Entry 6TAP (electron microscopy, 3.50 A resolution); this record covers chains C and D of the 5 polymer chains in the assembly.

Chain C (and D):
Protein: Activity-regulated cytoskeleton associated protein 1
Organism: Drosophila melanogaster
Notes: chain D of this document is another copy of the same molecule, construct and numbering; everything in this record applies to it too
Reference sequence: Q7K1U0 (ARC1_DROME); numbering as in UniProt (aligned over 1-254)
Amino-acid sequence (254 residues; each row starts with the number of its first residue):
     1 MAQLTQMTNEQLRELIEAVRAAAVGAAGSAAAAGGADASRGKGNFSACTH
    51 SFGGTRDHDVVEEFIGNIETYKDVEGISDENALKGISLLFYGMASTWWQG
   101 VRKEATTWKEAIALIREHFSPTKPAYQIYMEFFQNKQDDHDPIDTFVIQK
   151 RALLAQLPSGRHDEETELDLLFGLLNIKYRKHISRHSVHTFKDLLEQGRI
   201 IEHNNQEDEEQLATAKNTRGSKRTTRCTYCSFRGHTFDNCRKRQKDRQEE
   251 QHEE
Disordered / not traced: 1-40, 206-254 (chain D: 1-40, 207-254)

Interface between chain C and chain D:
Pairs across the interface (12; chain C residue first):
  Lys-42(C) / Gly-41(D)
  Asn-44(C) / Tyr-71(D)
  Arg-56(C) / Asp-144(D)  salt bridge
  Arg-56(C) / Arg-199(D)
  Asn-81(C) / Val-74(D)
  Lys-84(C) / Thr-70(D)
  Lys-84(C) / Asp-73(D)  salt bridge
  Thr-96(C) / Ala-152(D)
  Trp-97(C) / Ile-148(D)
  Gln-99(C) / Gln-156(D)
  Val-101(C) / Arg-151(D)
  Gln-127(C) / His-203(D)  hydrogen bond
Also at the interface, not in a pair above, chain C (14 interface residues in all): Leu-88, Gly-100, Glu-117, His-118
Also at the interface, not in a pair above, chain D (17 interface residues in all): His-50, Glu-75, Ala-155, Lys-192, Leu-195

Summary:
14 residues of chain C and 17 residues of chain D are in contact, with 1 hydrogen bond and 2 salt bridges.
Among the polar pairs are Arg-56(C)/Asp-144(D), Lys-84(C)/Asp-73(D) and Gln-127(C)/His-203(D).
Chain C and chain D are both Activity-regulated cytoskeleton associated protein 1 (Drosophila melanogaster);
the structure, Structure of the dArc1 capsid, was determined by electron microscopy together with 6TAQ, 6TAR,
6TAS, 6TAT and 6TAU from the same study.
